PDB entry 3VCL | X-ray diffraction, 1.70 A resolution | chains A and B of the 3 polymer chains in the assembly

Chain A:
Name: HLA class I histocompatibility antigen, B-7 alpha chain
Source organism: Homo sapiens
UniProt: P01889 (1B07_HUMAN); residues 1-275 here correspond to UniProt positions 25-299 (UniProt number = residue number + 24)
Amino-acid sequence (275 residues; numbered 1 to 275; the number before each row is that of its first residue):
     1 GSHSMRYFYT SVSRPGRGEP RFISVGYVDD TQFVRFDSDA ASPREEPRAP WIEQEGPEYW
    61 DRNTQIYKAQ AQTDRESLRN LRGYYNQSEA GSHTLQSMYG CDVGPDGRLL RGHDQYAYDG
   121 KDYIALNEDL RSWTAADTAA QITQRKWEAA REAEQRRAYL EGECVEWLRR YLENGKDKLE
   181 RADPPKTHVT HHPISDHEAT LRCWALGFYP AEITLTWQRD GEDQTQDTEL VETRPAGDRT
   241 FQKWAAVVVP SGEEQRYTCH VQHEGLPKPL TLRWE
Disulfides: Cys-101/Cys-164, Cys-203/Cys-259
Metal / ion sites: Ni2+ site 1: Gly-1, His-3, Glu-180; Ni2+ site 2 near Glu-275 (its only coordinating residue here)
UniProt features mapped onto this chain:
  - region: Glu-275 (Connecting peptide)
  - motif: Ser-77 to Gly-83 (Bw6 motif)
  - binding site (a peptide antigen): Asn-63, Tyr-84, Thr-143, Lys-146, Glu-152, Tyr-159, Tyr-171
  - glycosylation: Asn-86 (N-linked (GlcNAc...) asparagine)

Chain B:
Name: Beta-2-microglobulin
Source organism: Homo sapiens
UniProt: P61769 (B2MG_HUMAN); residues 1-99 here correspond to UniProt positions 21-119 (UniProt number = residue number + 20)
Amino-acid sequence (99 residues; each row starts with the number of its first residue):
     1 IQRTPKIQVY SRHPAENGKS NFLNCYVSGF HPSDIEVDLL KNGERIEKVE HSDLSFSKDW
    61 SFYLLYYTEF TPTEKDEYAC RVNHVTLSQP KIVKWDRDM
Disulfides: Cys-25/Cys-80
Metal / ion sites: Ni2+ near His-51 (its only coordinating residue here)
UniProt features mapped onto this chain:
  - modified residue: Gln-2 (Pyrrolidone carboxylic acid)
  - glycosylation: Ile-1 (N-linked (Glc) (glycation) isoleucine), Lys-19 (N-linked (Glc) (glycation) lysine), Lys-41 (N-linked (Glc) (glycation) lysine), Lys-48 (N-linked (Glc) (glycation) lysine), Lys-58 (N-linked (Glc) (glycation) lysine), Lys-91 (N-linked (Glc) (glycation) lysine), Lys-94 (N-linked (Glc) (glycation) lysine)

Interface between chain A and chain B:
Pairs across the interface (55):
  Phe-8(A) / Phe-56(B)  hydrophobic
  Tyr-9(A) / Phe-56(B)
  Thr-10(A) / Leu-54(B)
  Thr-10(A) / Phe-56(B)
  Thr-10(A) / Phe-62(B)
  Val-12(A) / Ser-33(B)
  Ile-23(A) / Leu-54(B)
  Val-25(A) / Asp-53(B)
  Val-25(A) / Leu-54(B)
  Val-25(A) / Ser-55(B)
  Tyr-27(A) / Ser-55(B)  hydrogen bond
  Tyr-27(A) / Tyr-63(B)  hydrogen bond
  Gln-32(A) / Asp-53(B)  hydrogen bond
  Arg-35(A) / Asp-53(B)  salt bridge
  Arg-48(A) / Asp-53(B)  salt bridge
  Gln-96(A) / His-31(B)  hydrogen bond
  Gln-96(A) / Phe-56(B)
  Gln-96(A) / Trp-60(B)  hydrogen bond (side chain-backbone)
  Gln-96(A) / Phe-62(B)
  Ser-97(A) / Phe-56(B)
  Met-98(A) / Phe-56(B)  hydrophobic
  Met-98(A) / Lys-58(B)
  Met-98(A) / Trp-60(B)  hydrophobic
  Gln-115(A) / Trp-60(B)
  Tyr-116(A) / Trp-60(B)
  Ala-117(A) / Trp-60(B)  hydrophobic
  Asp-119(A) / Ile-1(B)
  Gly-120(A) / Ile-1(B)
  Gly-120(A) / His-31(B)
  Lys-121(A) / Ile-1(B)
  Asp-122(A) / Trp-60(B)  hydrogen bond
  His-192(A) / Asp-98(B)  salt bridge
  Arg-202(A) / Asp-98(B)  hydrogen bond (side chain-backbone)
  Trp-204(A) / Asp-98(B)
  Trp-204(A) / Met-99(B)
  Leu-206(A) / Pro-14(B)  hydrophobic
  Val-231(A) / Gln-8(B)
  Glu-232(A) / Lys-6(B)
  Glu-232(A) / Gln-8(B)  hydrogen bond (backbone-side chain)
  Glu-232(A) / Tyr-26(B)
  Glu-232(A) / Ser-28(B)  hydrogen bond
  Arg-234(A) / Gln-8(B)  hydrogen bond
  Arg-234(A) / Tyr-10(B)
  Arg-234(A) / Met-99(B)  hydrogen bond (side chain-backbone)
  Pro-235(A) / Tyr-10(B)  hydrogen bond (backbone-side chain)
  Pro-235(A) / Asn-24(B)
  Pro-235(A) / Tyr-26(B)
  Ala-236(A) / Arg-12(B)  hydrogen bond (backbone-side chain)
  Ala-236(A) / Asn-24(B)  hydrogen bond (backbone-side chain)
  Gly-237(A) / Arg-12(B)  hydrogen bond (backbone-side chain)
  Gly-237(A) / Leu-65(B)
  Gln-242(A) / Tyr-10(B)
  Gln-242(A) / Ser-11(B)  hydrogen bond (side chain-backbone)
  Gln-242(A) / Arg-12(B)  hydrogen bond (side chain-backbone)
  Trp-244(A) / Met-99(B)  hydrogen bond (side chain-backbone)
Also at the interface, not in a pair above, chain A (35 interface residues in all): Thr-94, Thr-233, Asp-238
Also at the interface, not in a pair above, chain B (25 interface residues in all): His-13, Ser-57

In short:
Chain A and chain B form an interface of 35 and 25 residues respectively; the contacts include 18 hydrogen
bonds and 3 salt bridges. Polar contacts include Arg-35(A)/Asp-53(B), Arg-48(A)/Asp-53(B) and
His-192(A)/Asp-98(B). From UniProt: 7 peptide antigen-binding residues on chain A.
Chain A is HLA class I histocompatibility antigen, B-7 alpha chain and chain B is Beta-2-microglobulin, both
from Homo sapiens; the structure, Crystal Structure of HLA-B7 with the HCMV pp65 peptide RPHERNGFTVL, was
determined by X-ray diffraction.
